PDB entry 8DQX | electron microscopy, 2.10 A resolution | chains B and C of the 11 polymer chains in the assembly

# Chain B
Molecule: Replication factor C subunit 4
From: Saccharomyces cerevisiae
Reference sequence: P40339 (RFC4_YEAST); residues 1-323 here = UniProt positions 1-323
Chain sequence (323 residues; each row starts with the number of its first residue):
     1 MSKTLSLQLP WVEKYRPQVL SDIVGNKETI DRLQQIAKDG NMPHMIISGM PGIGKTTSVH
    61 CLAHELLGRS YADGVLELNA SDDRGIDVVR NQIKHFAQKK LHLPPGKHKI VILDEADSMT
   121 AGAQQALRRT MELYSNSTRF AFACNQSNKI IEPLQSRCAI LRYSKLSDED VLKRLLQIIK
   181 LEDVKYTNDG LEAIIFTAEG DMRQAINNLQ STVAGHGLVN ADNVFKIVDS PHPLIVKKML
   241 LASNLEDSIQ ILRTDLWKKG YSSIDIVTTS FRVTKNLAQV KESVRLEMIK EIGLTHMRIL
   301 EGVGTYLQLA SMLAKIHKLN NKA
Not modelled in the structure: 1-6, 322-323
Bound ions: Mg2+: Thr56 (together with ATP-gamma-S)
Small-molecule neighbours:
  - ATP-gamma-S (AGS; phosphothiophosphoric acid-adenylate ester), molecule 1: Val12, Tyr15, Arg16, Pro17, Asp22, Ile23, Val24, Met50, Pro51, Gly52, Ile53, Gly54, Lys55, Thr56, Thr57, Asn145, Leu166, Arg174, Met202, Arg203, Ile206
  - ATP-gamma-S (AGS), molecule 2: Arg128, Glu132, Pro153, Arg157
UniProt features mapped onto this chain:
  - binding site (ATP): Val12, Val24, Gly49 to Thr57, Asn145, Arg203

# Chain C
Molecule: Replication factor C subunit 3
From: Saccharomyces cerevisiae
Reference sequence: P38629 (RFC3_YEAST); residues 1-340 here = UniProt positions 1-340
Chain sequence (340 residues; row label = number of the first residue in the row):
     1 MSTSTEKRSK ENLPWVEKYR PETLDEVYGQ NEVITTVRKF VDEGKLPHLL FYGPPGTGKT
    61 STIVALAREI YGKNYSNMVL ELNASDDRGI DVVRNQIKDF ASTRQIFSKG FKLIILDEAD
   121 AMTNAAQNAL RRVIERYTKN TRFCVLANYA HKLTPALLSR CTRFRFQPLP QEAIERRIAN
   181 VLVHEKLKLS PNAEKALIEL SNGDMRRVLN VLQSCKATLD NPDEDEISDD VIYECCGAPR
   241 PSDLKAVLKS ILEDDWGTAH YTLNKVRSAK GLALIDLIEG IVKILEDYEL QNEETRVHLL
   301 TKLADIEYSI SKGGNDQIQG SAVIGAIKAS FENETVKANV
Not modelled in the structure: 1-5, 336-340
Bound ions: Mg2+: Thr60 (together with ATP-gamma-S)
Small-molecule neighbours:
  - ATP-gamma-S (AGS; phosphothiophosphoric acid-adenylate ester), molecule 1: Val16, Glu17, Tyr19, Arg20, Pro21, Glu26, Val27, Tyr28, Gln30, Pro54, Pro55, Gly56, Thr57, Gly58, Lys59, Thr60, Ser61, Glu118, Asn148, Leu169, Arg177, Met205, Arg206, Leu209
  - ATP-gamma-S (AGS), molecule 2: Arg131, Glu135, Ala156, Arg160
UniProt features mapped onto this chain:
  - binding site (ATP): Val16 to Tyr19, Arg20, Tyr28, Gly53 to Ser61, Asn148, Arg206
  - modified residue: Ser2 (N-acetylserine)

# How chain B and chain C interact
Residue-residue contacts - 98 pairs, chain B then chain C:
  Leu7(B) - Gly44(C)
  Leu7(B) - Leu46(C)  hydrophobic
  Leu7(B) - Phe111(C)  hydrophobic
  Leu7(B) - Arg142(C)
  Gln8(B) - Gly44(C)  hydrogen bond (backbone-backbone)
  Gln8(B) - Arg142(C)  hydrogen bond (backbone-side chain)
  Leu9(B) - Lys139(C)
  Pro10(B) - Thr138(C)
  Pro10(B) - Arg142(C)
  Trp11(B) - Lys45(C)
  Glu13(B) - Glu135(C)
  Glu13(B) - Thr138(C)
  Arg16(B) - Glu135(C)  salt bridge
  Thr56(B) - Arg132(C)
  Asn79(B) - Arg132(C)
  Ala80(B) - Arg94(C)  hydrogen bond (backbone-side chain)
  Ala80(B) - Asn128(C)
  Ala80(B) - Ala129(C)
  Ser81(B) - Arg94(C)  hydrogen bond (backbone-side chain)
  Ser81(B) - Lys98(C)  hydrogen bond (backbone-side chain)
  Ser81(B) - Ala129(C)
  Ser81(B) - Val133(C)
  Asp82(B) - Arg94(C)  hydrogen bond (backbone-side chain)
  Glu115(B) - Arg131(C)  salt bridge
  Glu115(B) - Arg132(C)
  Asn145(B) - Arg131(C)  hydrogen bond
  Asp201(B) - Ser159(C)  hydrogen bond
  Arg203(B) - Glu135(C)  salt bridge
  Arg203(B) - Ser159(C)  hydrogen bond
  Arg203(B) - Arg160(C)
  Gln204(B) - Leu158(C)
  Gln204(B) - Ser159(C)  hydrogen bond (side chain-backbone)
  Gln204(B) - Cys161(C)  hydrogen bond (side chain-backbone)
  Asn207(B) - Ser159(C)
  Asn207(B) - Cys161(C)
  Asn207(B) - Thr162(C)
  Gln210(B) - Lys45(C)
  Ser211(B) - Thr36(C)
  Ser211(B) - Phe40(C)
  Ser211(B) - Phe164(C)
  Ala214(B) - Lys39(C)  hydrogen bond (backbone-side chain)
  Ala214(B) - Phe40(C)  hydrophobic
  Ala214(B) - Glu43(C)
  Gly215(B) - Lys39(C)  hydrogen bond (backbone-side chain)
  His216(B) - Glu32(C)  salt bridge
  His216(B) - Lys39(C)
  Lys226(B) - Glu32(C)
  Ile227(B) - Glu32(C)
  Ile227(B) - Thr36(C)
  Ile227(B) - Phe164(C)  hydrophobic
  Asp229(B) - Arg163(C)  salt bridge
  Asp229(B) - Arg165(C)  salt bridge
  Asn244(B) - Glu293(C)
  Leu245(B) - Glu293(C)  hydrogen bond (backbone-side chain)
  Leu245(B) - Arg296(C)
  Leu245(B) - Val297(C)  hydrophobic
  Glu246(B) - Arg296(C)  salt bridge
  Ile249(B) - Leu300(C)  hydrophobic
  Arg253(B) - Glu286(C)  salt bridge
  Lys258(B) - Pro168(C)
  Lys259(B) - Arg165(C)  hydrogen bond (backbone-side chain)
  Lys259(B) - Pro168(C)
  Gly260(B) - Pro54(C)
  Gly260(B) - Pro168(C)
  Tyr261(B) - Tyr52(C)
  Tyr261(B) - Arg163(C)  hydrogen bond
  Ser262(B) - Tyr52(C)  hydrogen bond (backbone-side chain)
  Ser262(B) - Asn148(C)
  Ser262(B) - Tyr149(C)
  Ile264(B) - Tyr149(C)  hydrophobic
  Ile264(B) - His151(C)
  Asp265(B) - Tyr52(C)  hydrogen bond
  Asp265(B) - Tyr149(C)
  Asp265(B) - Ala150(C)  hydrogen bond (side chain-backbone)
  Asp265(B) - His151(C)  hydrogen bond (side chain-backbone)
  Thr268(B) - His151(C)
  Arg298(B) - Ala304(C)
  Arg298(B) - Asp305(C)  salt bridge
  Arg298(B) - Tyr308(C)
  Glu301(B) - Tyr308(C)  hydrogen bond
  Val303(B) - Glu307(C)
  Val303(B) - Ser311(C)
  Thr305(B) - Glu307(C)  hydrogen bond
  Tyr306(B) - Glu286(C)  hydrogen bond
  Leu307(B) - Leu300(C)
  Leu307(B) - Leu303(C)
  Leu307(B) - Ala304(C)
  Leu307(B) - Glu307(C)
  Gln308(B) - Ala304(C)  hydrogen bond (side chain-backbone)
  Gln308(B) - Glu307(C)  hydrogen bond
  Ala310(B) - Leu300(C)
  Ser311(B) - Leu300(C)
  Ser311(B) - Thr301(C)
  Ser311(B) - Ala304(C)
  Lys315(B) - Thr301(C)
  His317(B) - Glu293(C)  salt bridge
  Lys318(B) - Glu294(C)  salt bridge
  Lys318(B) - Val297(C)
Other interface residues (no listed pair), chain B (59 interface residues in all): Pro51, Gly52, His60, Asp83, Asp114, Val213, Ala314, Asn321
Other interface residues (no listed pair), chain C (55 interface residues in all): Val33, Pro47, Ile90, Pro155, Phe166, Gln167, Val282

# In short
59 residues of chain B face 55 of chain C across their interface, with 25 hydrogen bonds and 11 salt bridges.
Polar contacts include Arg16(B)-Glu135(C), Glu115(B)-Arg131(C) and Arg203(B)-Glu135(C). One ATP-gamma-S
molecule is bound between chain B and chain C. Chain B binds ATP-gamma-S.
Here chain B is Replication factor C subunit 4 and chain C is Replication factor C subunit 3, both from
Saccharomyces cerevisiae. Entry 8DQX (Open state of RFC:PCNA bound to a 3' ss/dsDNA junction) was determined
by electron microscopy (same publication as 8DQW, 8DQZ, 8DR0, 8DR1, 8DR3, 8DR4 and 3 further entries).
